7JPR - chains C and D of the 5 polymer chains in the assembly; structure by electron microscopy, 4.00 A resolution.

== Chain C ==
Protein: Origin recognition complex subunit 3
Organism: Homo sapiens
Reference sequence: Q9UBD5 (ORC3_HUMAN), isoform Q9UBD5-2; residue numbers follow UniProt; this construct covers 1-712
Amino-acid sequence (712 residues; numbered 1 to 712; the number before each row is that of its first residue):
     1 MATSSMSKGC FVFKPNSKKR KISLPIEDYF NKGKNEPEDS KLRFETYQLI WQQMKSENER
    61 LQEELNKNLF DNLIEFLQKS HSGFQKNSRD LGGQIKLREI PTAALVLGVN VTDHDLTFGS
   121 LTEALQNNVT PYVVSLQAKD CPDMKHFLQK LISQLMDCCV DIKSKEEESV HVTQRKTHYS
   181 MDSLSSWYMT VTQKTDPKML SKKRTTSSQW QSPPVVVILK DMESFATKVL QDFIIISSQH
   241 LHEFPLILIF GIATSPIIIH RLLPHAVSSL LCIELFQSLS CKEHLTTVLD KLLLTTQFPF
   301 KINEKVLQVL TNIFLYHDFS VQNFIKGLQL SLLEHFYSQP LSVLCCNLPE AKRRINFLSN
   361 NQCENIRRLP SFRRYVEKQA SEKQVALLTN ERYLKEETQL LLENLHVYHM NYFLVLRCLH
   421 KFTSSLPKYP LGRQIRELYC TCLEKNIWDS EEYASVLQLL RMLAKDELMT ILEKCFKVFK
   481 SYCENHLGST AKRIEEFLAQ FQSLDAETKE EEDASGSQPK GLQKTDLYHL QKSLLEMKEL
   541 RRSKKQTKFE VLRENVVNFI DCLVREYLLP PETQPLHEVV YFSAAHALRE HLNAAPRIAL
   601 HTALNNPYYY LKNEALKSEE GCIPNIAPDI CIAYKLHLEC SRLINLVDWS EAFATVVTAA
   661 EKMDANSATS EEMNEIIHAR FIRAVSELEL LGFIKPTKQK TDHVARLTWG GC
Disordered / not traced: 1-2, 87-93, 160-176, 194-211, 278-280, 502-548, 619-624, 639-643, 662-672, 710-712
Curated features (UniProtKB/Swiss-Prot):
  - modified residue: S23 (Phosphoserine)
From the paper describing this entry:
  - conformationally variable residues (helix shift): L42 to K86

== Chain D ==
Protein: Origin recognition complex subunit 4
Organism: Homo sapiens
Reference sequence: O43929 (ORC4_HUMAN); numbering as in UniProt (aligned over 1-436)
Amino-acid sequence (436 residues; row label = number of the first residue in the row):
     1 MSSRKSKSNS LIHTECLSQV QRILRERFCR QSPHSNLFGV QVQYKHLSEL LKRTALHGES
    61 NSVLIIGPRG SGKTMLINHA LKELMEIEEV SENVLQVHLN GLLQINDKIA LKEITRQLNL
   121 ENVVGDKVFG SFAENLSFLL EALKKGDRTS SCPVIFILDE FDLFAHHKNQ TLLYNLFDIS
   181 QSAQTPIAVI GLTCRLDILE LLEKRVKSRF SHRQIHLMNS FGFPQYVKIF KEQLSLPAEF
   241 PDKVFAEKWN ENVQYLSEDR SVQEVLQKHF NISKNLRSLH MLLMLALNRV TASHPFMTAV
   301 DLMEASQLCS MDSKANIVHG LSVLEICLII AMKHLNDIYE EEPFNFQMVY NEFQKFVQRK
   361 AHSVYNFEKP VVMKAFEHLQ QLELIKPMER TSGNSQREYQ LMKLLLDNTQ IMNALQKYPN
   421 CPTDVRQWAT SSLSWL
Disordered / not traced: 1-16, 143-151, 432-436
Small-molecule neighbours: ATP (adenosine-5'-triphosphate): Q31, H34, N36, L37, F38, V40, P68, R69, G70, S71, G72, K73, T74, M75, E160, L192, L276, R277, H280
Curated features (UniProtKB/Swiss-Prot):
  - binding site (ATP): G67 to T74
  - modified residue: K7 (N6-methyllysine)
  - natural variant: Y174 (Y174C: In MGORS2)
  - mutagenesis: K73 (K73A/E: Impairs ORC complex formation), D159 to E160 (Impairs ORC complex formation)

== How chain C and chain D interact ==
Contacting residue pairs - 4 pairs, chain C then chain D:
  T227(C) - S392(D)
  R261(C) - R397(D)
  P264(C) - E377(D)
  A266(C) - Q381(D)
Interface residues without a listed pair, chain C (6 interface residues in all): H265, S269
Interface residues without a listed pair, chain D (5 interface residues in all): K374

== Summary ==
Chain C and chain D form an interface of 6 and 5 residues respectively. Ligands of chain D: ATP. From UniProt:
8 ATP-binding residues and 3 mutagenesis sites on chain D. From the paper: conformational variability at
L42(C).
Chain C is Origin recognition complex subunit 3 and chain D is Origin recognition complex subunit 4, both from
Homo sapiens; the structure, ORC-OPEN: Human Origin Recognition Complex (ORC) in an open conformation, was
determined by electron microscopy together with 7JPP, 7JPS, 7JPO and 7JPQ from the same study.
